PDB entry 6CBQ | X-ray diffraction, 2.80 A resolution | chains A and B

# Chain A (and B)
Molecule: LuxR family transcriptional regulator
Organism: Pseudomonas aeruginosa
Notes: chain B of this document is another copy of the same molecule, construct and numbering; everything in this record applies to it too
UniProt: Q9RMS5 (Q9RMS5_PSEAI); residues 1-237 here = UniProt positions 1-237
Chain sequence (237 residues; numbered 1 to 237; the number before each row is that of its first residue):
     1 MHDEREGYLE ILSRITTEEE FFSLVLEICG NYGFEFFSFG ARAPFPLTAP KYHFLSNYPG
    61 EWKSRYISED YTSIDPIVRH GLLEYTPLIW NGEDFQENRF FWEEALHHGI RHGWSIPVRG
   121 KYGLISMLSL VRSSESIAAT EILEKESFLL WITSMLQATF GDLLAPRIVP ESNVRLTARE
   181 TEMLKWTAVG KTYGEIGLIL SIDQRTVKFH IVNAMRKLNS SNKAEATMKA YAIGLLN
Unresolved in the structure: 1-3
Residues lining bound ligands: EVY ((2S)-2-hexyl-N-[(3S)-2-oxooxolan-3-yl]decanamide): S38, G40, A41, Y52, F54, S56, Y58, W62, K63, Y66, I67, D75, I77, V78, G81, L82, W90, F101, W102, A105, I110, I125, S126, M127, S129
What the authors report for this chain:
  - binding site for EVY: S38, F54, M127, S129
  - conformationally variable residues (side-chain flip): F54

# Interface between chain A and chain B
Pairs across the interface - 46 pairs, chain A then chain B:
  R5(A) - S147(B)  hydrogen bond
  R42(A) - N237(B)
  P44(A) - Y231(B)
  L47(A) - V189(B)  hydrophobic
  T48(A) - K185(B)
  T48(A) - W186(B)
  L82(A) - N237(B)
  L83(A) - K121(B)
  E84(A) - K121(B)  salt bridge
  Y85(A) - R119(B)
  Y85(A) - G120(B)  hydrogen bond (side chain-backbone)
  Y85(A) - K121(B)
  T86(A) - M155(B)
  R119(A) - Y85(B)
  G120(A) - Y85(B)  hydrogen bond (backbone-side chain)
  K121(A) - Y85(B)
  E146(A) - W151(B)  hydrogen bond
  S147(A) - S147(B)
  L150(A) - W151(B)
  W151(A) - E146(B)
  K185(A) - T48(B)
  W186(A) - T48(B)
  A188(A) - A224(B)
  A188(A) - E225(B)  hydrogen bond (backbone-backbone)
  A188(A) - M228(B)  hydrophobic
  V189(A) - L47(B)  hydrophobic
  V189(A) - N222(B)  hydrogen bond (backbone-side chain)
  V189(A) - E225(B)
  G190(A) - N222(B)
  G190(A) - A224(B)
  N222(A) - V189(B)  hydrogen bond (side chain-backbone)
  N222(A) - G190(B)
  A224(A) - A188(B)
  A224(A) - G190(B)
  E225(A) - A188(B)
  E225(A) - V189(B)
  T227(A) - M228(B)
  M228(A) - A188(B)
  M228(A) - T227(B)
  M228(A) - M228(B)  hydrophobic
  Y231(A) - P44(B)
  Y231(A) - M228(B)  hydrophobic
  Y231(A) - A232(B)
  A232(A) - Y231(B)
  N237(A) - R42(B)
  N237(A) - L82(B)
Interface residues without a listed pair, chain A (32 interface residues in all): T187, L236
Interface residues without a listed pair, chain B (33 interface residues in all): E84, I125, L150, Q157, A158, G234, L236

# Overview
The interface between chain A and chain B involves 32 residues on one side and 33 on the other; the contacts
include 7 hydrogen bonds and 1 salt bridge. Among the polar pairs are E84(A)-K121(B), R5(A)-S147(B) and
Y85(A)-G120(B). The paper reports a binding site for EVY at S38(A), F54(A) and M127(A) among others;
conformational variability at F54(A).
Both chains are LuxR family transcriptional regulator (Pseudomonas aeruginosa). Entry 6CBQ (Crystal structure
of QscR bound to agonist S3) was determined by X-ray diffraction, deposited together with 6CC0.
